PDB entry 7AAX | X-ray diffraction, 1.76 A resolution | chain A

Chain A:
Molecule: Tyrosine-protein kinase Mer
Source organism: Homo sapiens
Notes: EC 2.7.10.1
UniProt: Q12866 (MERTK_HUMAN); residue numbers follow UniProt; this construct covers 571-864
Sequence (298 residues; row label = number of the first residue in the row):
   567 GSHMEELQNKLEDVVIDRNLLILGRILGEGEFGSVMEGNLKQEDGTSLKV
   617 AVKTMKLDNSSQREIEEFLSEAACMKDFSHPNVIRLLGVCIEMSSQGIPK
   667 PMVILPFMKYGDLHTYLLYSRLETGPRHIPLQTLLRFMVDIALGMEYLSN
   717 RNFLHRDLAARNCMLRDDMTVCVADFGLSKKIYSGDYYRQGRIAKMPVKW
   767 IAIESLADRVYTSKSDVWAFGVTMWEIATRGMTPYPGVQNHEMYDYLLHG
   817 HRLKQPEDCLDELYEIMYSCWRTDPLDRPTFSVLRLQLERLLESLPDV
Unresolved in the structure: 622-626, 743-762, 863-864
Construct notes: expression tag (567-570); engineered mutation Arg591 (Lys in Q12866), Arg693 (Lys in Q12866), Arg702 (Lys in Q12866), Arg856 (Lys in Q12866)
Small-molecule neighbours: R6H (N-[4-(6,7-dimethoxyquinolin-4-yl)oxy-3-fluoranyl-phenyl]-4-ethoxy-1-(4-fluoranyl-2-methyl-phenyl)pyrazole-3-carboxamide): Leu593, Val601, Ala617, Val618, Lys619, Phe634, Glu637, Ala638, Met641, Ile650, Leu652, Val669, Leu671, Pro672, Phe673, Met674, Lys675, Gly677, His721, Met730, Val739, Ala740, Asp741, Phe742
Swiss-Prot annotation at these positions:
  - active site: Asp723 (Proton acceptor)
  - binding site (ATP): Leu593 to Val601, Lys615
  - modified residue (Phosphotyrosine): Tyr749, Tyr753, Tyr754
  - natural variant: Ser661 (S661C: In RP38), Ala708 (A708S: In a head &)
From the paper describing this entry:
  - conformationally variable residues (side-chain flip): Phe742
  - post-translational modification sites: Tyr753, Tyr754 (citing earlier work)

Overview:
Bound to chain A: compound R6H. UniProt lists active-site residue Asp723 and 10 ATP-binding residues. The
paper reports modification sites Tyr753 and Tyr754; conformational variability at Phe742.
Chain A is Tyrosine-protein kinase Mer (Homo sapiens); the structure, Crystal structure of MerTK kinase domain
in complex with LDC1267, was determined by X-ray diffraction, deposited together with 7AAZ, 7AAY, 7AB0, 7AB1
and 7AB2.
